Entry 5I6P (X-ray diffraction, 1.56 A resolution); this record covers chain A.

== Chain A ==
Molecule: Copper-containing nitrite reductase
Organism: Achromobacter cycloclastes
Notes: EC 1.7.2.1
UniProtKB: P25006 (NIR_ACHCY); residues 8-339 here correspond to UniProt positions 46-377 (UniProt number = residue number + 38)
Sequence (332 residues; each row starts with the number of its first residue):
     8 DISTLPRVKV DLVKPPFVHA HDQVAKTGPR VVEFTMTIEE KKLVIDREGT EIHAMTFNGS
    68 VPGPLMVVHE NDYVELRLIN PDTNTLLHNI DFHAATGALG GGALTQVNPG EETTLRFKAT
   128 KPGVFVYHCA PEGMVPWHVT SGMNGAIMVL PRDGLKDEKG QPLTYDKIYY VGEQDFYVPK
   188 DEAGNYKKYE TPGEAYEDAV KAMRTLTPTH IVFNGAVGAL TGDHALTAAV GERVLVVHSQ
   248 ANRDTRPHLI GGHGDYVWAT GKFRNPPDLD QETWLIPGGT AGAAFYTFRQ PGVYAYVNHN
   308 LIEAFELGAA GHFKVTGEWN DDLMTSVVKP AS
Bound ions: Cu ion site 1: His95, Cys136, His145, Met150; Cu ion site 2: His100, His135, His306
Small-molecule neighbours: nitrite ion (NO2): Asn249, Arg250, Asp251, Arg253, Asn307, Glu310
Reported in the primary citation:
  - Cu ion coordination: His100, His135, His306
  - catalytic residues: Asp98, His255 (citing earlier work)

== In short ==
Ligands of chain A: nitrite ion. His95, Cys136, His145 and Met150 coordinate Cu ion site 1. His100, His135 and
His306 form the Cu ion site 2. From the paper: catalytic residues Asp98 and His255; Cu ion coordination by
His100, His135 and His306.
Chain A is Copper-containing nitrite reductase (Achromobacter cycloclastes); the structure, Crystal Structure
of Copper Nitrite Reductase at 100K after 27.60 MGy, was determined by X-ray diffraction, deposited together
with 5I6K, 5I6L, 5I6M, 5I6N and 5I6O.
